Entry 7N9A (electron microscopy, 3.50 A resolution); this record covers chains A and E.

== Chain A ==
Protein: Nanobody Nb21
Source organism: Lama glama
Notes: antibody fragment or engineered binder
Amino-acid sequence (117 residues; row label = number of the first residue in the row):
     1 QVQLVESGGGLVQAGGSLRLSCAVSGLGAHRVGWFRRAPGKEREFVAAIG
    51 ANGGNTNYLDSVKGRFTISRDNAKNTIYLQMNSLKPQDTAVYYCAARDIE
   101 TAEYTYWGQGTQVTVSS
Disulfides: Cys22-Cys94

== Chain E ==
Protein: Spike protein S1
Source organism: Severe acute respiratory syndrome coronavirus 2
Notes: fragment: Receptor Binding Domain
UniProt: P0DTC2 (SPIKE_SARS2); residues 334-528 here = UniProt positions 334-528
Amino-acid sequence (195 residues; each row starts with the number of its first residue):
   334 NLCPFGEVFNATRFASVYAWNRKRISNCVADYSVLYNSASFSTFKCYGVS
   384 PTKLNDLCFTNVYADSFVIRGDEVRQIAPGQTGKIADYNYKLPDDFTGCV
   434 IAWNSNNLDSKVGGNYNYLYRLFRKSNLKPFERDISTEIYQAGSTPCNGV
   484 EGFNCYFPLQSYGFQPTNGVGYQPYRVVVLSFELLHAPATVCGPK
Disulfides: Cys336-Cys361, Cys379-Cys432, Cys391-Cys525, Cys480-Cys488
UniProt features mapped onto this chain:
  - region: Arg403 to Asp405 (Integrin-binding motif), Asn448 to Phe456 (Immunodominant HLA epitope recognized by the CD8+)
  - glycosylation: Asn343 (N-linked (GlcNAc...) (complex) asparagine)
  - natural variant: Gly339 (G339D: In strain: Omicron/BA.1, Omicron/BA.2 and 4 more; G339H: In strain: Omicron/BA.2.75, Omicron/XBB.1.5 and 1 more), Arg346 (R346K: In strain: Mu/B.1.621; R346T: In strain: Omicron/BQ.1.1, Omicron/XBB.1.5 and 1 more), Leu368 (L368I: In strain: Omicron/XBB.1.5, Omicron/EG.5.1), Ser371 (S371F: In strain: Omicron/BA.2, Omicron/BA.2.12.1 and 6 more; S371L: In strain: Omicron/BA.1), Ser373 (S373P: In strain: Omicron/BA.1, Omicron/BA.2 and 7 more), Ser375 (S375F: In strain: Omicron/BA.1, Omicron/BA.2 and 7 more), Thr376 (T376A: In strain: Omicron/BA.2, Omicron/BA.2.12.1 and 5 more), Asp405 (D405N: In strain: Omicron/BA.2, Omicron/BA.2.12.1 and 6 more), Arg408 (R408S: In strain: Omicron/BA.2, Omicron/BA.2.12.1 and 6 more), Lys417 (K417N: In strain: Beta/B.1.351, Omicron/BA.1 and 8 more; K417T: In strain: Gamma/P.1), Asn440 (N440K: In strain: Omicron/BA.1, Omicron/BA.2 and 7 more), Lys444 (K444T: In strain: Omicron/BQ.1.1), 16 further natural variant entries in UniProt
  - mutagenesis: Asn343 (N343Q: Reduced viral infectivity), Leu452 (L452R: Increased resistance to neutralizing antibodies. Decreases HLA binding to NF9 epitope. Increased binding affinity to human ACE2), Tyr453 (Y453F: Decreased HLA binding to NF9 epitope. Increased binding affinity to human ACE2), Ala475 (A475V: Increased resistance to neutralizing antibodies), Val483 (V483A: Increased resistance to neutralizing antibodies), Glu484 (E484D: Increased replication in human TMEM106B overexpressing cells), Phe490 (F490L: Increased resistance to neutralizing antibodies and human covalescent sera neutralization), Gln493 (Q493N: Reduced host ACE2-binding affinity in vitro; Q493Y: Reduced host ACE2-binding affinity in vitro), Asn501 (N501T: Reduced host ACE2-binding affinity in vitro; N501Y: Increased binding affinity to human ACE2), His519 (H519P: Increased resistance to human covalescent sera neutralization)

== Chain A / chain E interface ==
Residue-residue contacts (25):
  Gly28(A) with Tyr449(E)
  Ala29(A) with Tyr449(E)
  Arg31(A) with Glu484(E), salt bridge; Leu492(E)
  Phe45(A) with Glu484(E)
  Ala48(A) with Glu484(E)
  Ala51(A) with Tyr449(E)
  Asn52(A) with Tyr449(E)
  Asn55(A) with Leu452(E); Phe490(E); Leu492(E)
  Asn57(A) with Gly482(E), hydrogen bond (side chain-backbone); Glu484(E), hydrogen bond (side chain-backbone)
  Leu59(A) with Val483(E), hydrophobic
  Asn72(A) with Tyr449(E)
  Arg97(A) with Phe490(E), hydrogen bond (side chain-backbone); Leu492(E)
  Asp98(A) with Gln493(E), hydrogen bond (backbone-side chain)
  Glu100(A) with Phe456(E); Gly485(E); Cys488(E); Tyr489(E)
  Thr101(A) with Tyr489(E), hydrogen bond (backbone-side chain)
  Ala102(A) with Phe486(E)
  Tyr104(A) with Glu484(E)
Other interface residues (no listed pair), chain A (18 interface residues in all): Glu103
Other interface residues (no listed pair), chain E (17 interface residues in all): Asn450, Asn487, Ser494, Gly496

== Summary ==
18 residues of chain A and 17 residues of chain E are in contact, with 5 hydrogen bonds and 1 salt bridge.
Among the polar pairs are Arg31(A)-Glu484(E), Asn57(A)-Gly482(E) and Asn57(A)-Glu484(E). UniProt lists 10
mutagenesis sites on chain E.
Chain A is Nanobody Nb21 (Lama glama) and chain E is Spike protein S1 (Severe acute respiratory syndrome
coronavirus 2); the structure, Potent neutralizing nanobodies resist convergent circulating variants of
SARS-CoV-2 by targeting novel and conserved epitopes-CovS RBD ..., was determined by electron microscopy.
